7M17 - chains A and B of the 6 polymer chains in the assembly; structure by electron microscopy, 3.65 A resolution.

# Chain A (and B)
Molecule: Volume-regulated anion channel subunit LRRC8A
Organism: Mus musculus
Notes: chain B of this document is another copy of the same molecule, construct and numbering; everything in this record applies to it too
Reference sequence: Q80WG5 (LRC8A_MOUSE); residues 1-810 here = UniProt positions 1-810
Amino-acid sequence (819 residues; row label = number of the first residue in the row):
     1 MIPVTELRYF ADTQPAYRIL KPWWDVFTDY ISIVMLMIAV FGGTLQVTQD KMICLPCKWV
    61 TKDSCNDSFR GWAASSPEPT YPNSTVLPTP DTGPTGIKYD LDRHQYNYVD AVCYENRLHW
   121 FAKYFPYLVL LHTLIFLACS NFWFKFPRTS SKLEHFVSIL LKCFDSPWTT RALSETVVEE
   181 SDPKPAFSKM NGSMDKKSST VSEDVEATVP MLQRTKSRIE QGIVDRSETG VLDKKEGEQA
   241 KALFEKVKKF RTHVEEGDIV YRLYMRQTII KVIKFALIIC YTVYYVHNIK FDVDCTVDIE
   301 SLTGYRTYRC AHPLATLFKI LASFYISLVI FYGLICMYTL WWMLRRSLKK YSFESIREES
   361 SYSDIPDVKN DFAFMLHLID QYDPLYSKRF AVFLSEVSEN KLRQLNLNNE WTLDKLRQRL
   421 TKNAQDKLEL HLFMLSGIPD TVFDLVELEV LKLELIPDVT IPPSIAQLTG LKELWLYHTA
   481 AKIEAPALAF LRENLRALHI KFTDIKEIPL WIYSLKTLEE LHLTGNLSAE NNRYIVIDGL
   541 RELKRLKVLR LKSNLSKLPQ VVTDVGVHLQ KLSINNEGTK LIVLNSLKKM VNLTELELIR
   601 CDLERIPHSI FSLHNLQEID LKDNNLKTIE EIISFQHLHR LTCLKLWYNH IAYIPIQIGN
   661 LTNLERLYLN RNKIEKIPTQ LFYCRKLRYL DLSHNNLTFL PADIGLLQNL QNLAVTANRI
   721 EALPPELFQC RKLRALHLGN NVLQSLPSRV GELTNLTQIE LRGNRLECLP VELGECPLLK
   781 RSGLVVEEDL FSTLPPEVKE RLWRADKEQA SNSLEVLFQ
Unresolved in the structure: 1-14, 69-91, 175-232, 409-819
Differences from the reference sequence: expression tag (811-819)
Swiss-Prot annotation at these positions:
  - motif: Leu706, Leu707 (Di-leucine motif)
  - site: Arg103 (Required for anion selectivity)
  - modified residue: Met1 (N-acetylmethionine), Thr200 (Phosphothreonine), Ser202 (Phosphoserine), Thr215 (Phosphothreonine), Ser217 (Phosphoserine)
  - glycosylation (N-linked (GlcNAc...) asparagine): Asn66, Asn83
  - natural variant: Phe443 to Ala810 (deletion: In ebo)
  - mutagenesis: Val40 (V40D: Abolishes activity in hypotonic solution), Thr44 (T44D: Abolishes activity in hypotonic solution), Val47 (V47D: Abolishes activity in hypotonic solution; V47K/N: Impairs activity in hypotonic solution), Thr48 (T48D: Abolishes activity in hypotonic solution; T48W/Y/K/N: Impairs activity in hypotonic solution), Arg103 (R103A: No effect on anion channel activity. Impairs channel selectivity, so that the channel is also permeable to Na(+) ions)
Cystine bridges: Cys54-Cys310, Cys57-Cys65, Cys113-Cys295
What the authors report for this chain:
  - binding site for the ligand YNJ: Arg103
  - mutagenesis - R103E (from 3.9 to 6.0 uM): decreased binding to SN-401

# How chain A and chain B interact
Pairs across the interface (53; chain A residue first):
  Val47(A) - Phe41(B)  hydrophobic
  Val47(A) - Leu45(B)  hydrophobic
  Val47(A) - Gln49(B)
  Lys58(A) - Pro94(B)
  Tyr99(A) - Gly96(B)  hydrogen bond (backbone-backbone)
  Asp100(A) - Gly96(B)
  Asp100(A) - Lys98(B)  salt bridge
  Leu101(A) - Gly96(B)
  Leu101(A) - Ile97(B)
  Asp102(A) - Leu101(B)
  Asp102(A) - Tyr106(B)  hydrogen bond
  Arg103(A) - Arg103(B)
  His104(A) - Ile53(B)
  His104(A) - Cys54(B)  hydrogen bond (side chain-backbone)
  His104(A) - Leu55(B)
  His104(A) - Tyr106(B)
  His104(A) - Asp110(B)  salt bridge
  Gln105(A) - Leu55(B)
  Gln105(A) - Ile97(B)  hydrogen bond (side chain-backbone)
  Gln105(A) - Tyr99(B)
  Tyr108(A) - Ile53(B)  hydrophobic
  Tyr108(A) - Leu55(B)  hydrophobic
  Tyr108(A) - Ala311(B)  hydrophobic
  Ala111(A) - Phe291(B)
  Val112(A) - Phe291(B)  hydrophobic
  Glu115(A) - Phe291(B)
  Glu115(A) - Thr316(B)  hydrogen bond
  Tyr124(A) - Thr316(B)
  Tyr124(A) - Leu317(B)  hydrophobic
  Tyr127(A) - Phe41(B)  hydrophobic
  Phe142(A) - Phe27(B)  hydrophobic
  Lys145(A) - Tyr30(B)
  Pro147(A) - Trp23(B)
  Pro147(A) - Tyr382(B)  hydrophobic
  Glu154(A) - Arg18(B)  salt bridge
  Glu154(A) - Tyr382(B)
  His155(A) - Phe164(B)
  His155(A) - Leu385(B)
  Glu245(A) - Thr170(B)  hydrogen bond
  Lys249(A) - Leu385(B)
  Lys249(A) - Arg389(B)
  His253(A) - Leu385(B)
  Glu300(A) - Ile97(B)
  Ser301(A) - Asp67(B)  hydrogen bond
  Ser301(A) - Tyr99(B)
  Leu302(A) - Leu55(B)  hydrophobic
  Leu302(A) - Tyr99(B)  hydrogen bond (backbone-side chain)
  Thr303(A) - Gly96(B)
  Thr303(A) - Ile97(B)  hydrogen bond (backbone-backbone)
  Gly304(A) - Ile97(B)
  Tyr305(A) - Pro94(B)
  Tyr305(A) - Thr95(B)
  Tyr305(A) - Gly96(B)  hydrogen bond (side chain-backbone)
Interface residues without a listed pair, chain A (33 interface residues in all): Asn107, Phe146, Ser150, Ser151
Interface residues without a listed pair, chain B (36 interface residues in all): Cys57, Trp59, Arg309, Cys310, Asp383, Tyr386

# In short
The interface between chain A and chain B involves 33 residues on one side and 36 on the other, with 10
hydrogen bonds and 3 salt bridges. Polar pairs include Asp100(A)-Lys98(B), His104(A)-Asp110(B) and
Glu154(A)-Arg18(B). From the paper: a binding site for the ligand YNJ at Arg103(A); R103E of chain A reduces
binding to SN-401.
Chain A and chain B are both Volume-regulated anion channel subunit LRRC8A (Mus musculus); the structure,
SN-407-LRRC8A in MSP1E3D1 lipid nanodiscs (Pose-1), was determined by electron microscopy together with 7M19
from the same study.
